PDB entry 2PPB | X-ray diffraction, 3.00 A resolution | chains B and C of the 8 polymer chains in the assembly

Chain B:
Protein: DNA-directed RNA polymerase alpha chain
Organism: Thermus thermophilus
Notes: EC 2.7.7.6
UniProt: Q9Z9H6 (RPOA_THETH); numbering as in UniProt (aligned over 1-315)
Sequence (315 residues; row label = number of the first residue in the row):
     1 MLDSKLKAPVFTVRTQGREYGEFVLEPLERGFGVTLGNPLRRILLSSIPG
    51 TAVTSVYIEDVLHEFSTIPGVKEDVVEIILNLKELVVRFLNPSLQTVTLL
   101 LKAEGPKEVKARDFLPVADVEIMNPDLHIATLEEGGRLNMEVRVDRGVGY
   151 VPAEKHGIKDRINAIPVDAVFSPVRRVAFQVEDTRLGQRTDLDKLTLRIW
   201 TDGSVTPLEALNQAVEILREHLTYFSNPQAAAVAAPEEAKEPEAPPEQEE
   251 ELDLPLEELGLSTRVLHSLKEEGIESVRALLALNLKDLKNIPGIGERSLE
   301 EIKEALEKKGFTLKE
Unresolved in the structure: 230-315

Chain C:
Protein: DNA-directed RNA polymerase beta chain
Organism: Thermus thermophilus
Notes: EC 2.7.7.6
UniProt: Q8RQE9 (RPOB_THET8); numbering as in UniProt (aligned over 1-1119)
Sequence (1119 residues; each row starts with the number of its first residue):
     1 MEIKRFGRIREVIPLPPLTEIQVESYRRALQADVPPEKRENVGIQAAFRE
    51 TFPIEEEDKGKGGLVLDFLEYRLGEPPFPQDECREKDLTYQAPLYARLQL
   101 IHKDTGLIKEDEVFLGHIPLMTEDGSFIINGADRVIVSQIHRSPGVYFTP
   151 DPARPGRYIASIIPLPKRGPWIDLEVEPNGVVSMKVNKRKFPLVLLLRVL
   201 GYDQETLARELGAYGELVQGLMDESVFAMRPEEALIRLFTLLRPGDPPKR
   251 DKAVAYVYGLIADPRRYDLGEAGRYKAEEKLGIRLSGRTLARFEDGEFKD
   301 EVFLPTLRYLFALTAGVPGHEVDDIDHLGNRRIRTVGELMTDQFRVGLAR
   351 LARGVRERMLMGSEDSLTPAKLVNSRPLEAAIREFFSRSQLSQFKDETNP
   401 LSSLRHKRRISALGPGGLTRERAGFDVRDVHRTHYGRICPVETPEGANIG
   451 LITSLAAYARVDELGFIRTPYRRVVGGVVTDEVVYMTATEEDRYTIAQAN
   501 TPLEGNRIAAERVVARRKGEPVIVSPEEVEFMDVSPKQVFSVNTNLIPFL
   551 EHDDANRALMGSNMQTQAVPLIRAQAPVVMTGLEERVVRDSLAALYAEED
   601 GEVAKVDGNRIVVRYEDGRLVEYPLRRFYRSNQGTALDQRPRVVVGQRVR
   651 KGDLLADGPASENGFLALGQNVLVAIMPFDGYNFEDAIVISEELLKRDFY
   701 TSIHIERYEIEARDTKLGPERITRDIPHLSEAALRDLDEEGVVRIGAEVK
   751 PGDILVGRTSFKGESEPTPEERLLRSIFGEKARDVKDTSLRVPPGEGGIV
   801 VRTVRLRRGDPGVELKPGVREVVRVYVAQKRKLQVGDKLANRHGNKGVVA
   851 KILPVEDMPHLPDGTPVDVILNPLGVPSRMNLGQILETHLGLAGYFLGQR
   901 YISPIFDGAKEPEIKELLAQAFEVYFGKRKGEGFGVDKREVEVLRRAEKL
   951 GLVTPGKTPEEQLKELFLQGKVVLYDGRTGEPIEGPIVVGQMFIMKLYHM
  1001 VEDKMHARSTGPYSLITQQPLGGKAQFGGQRFGEMEVWALEAYGAAHTLQ
  1051 EMLTLKSDDIEGRNAAYEAIIKGEDVPEPSVPESFRVLVKELQALALDVQ
  1101 TLDEKDNPVDIFEGLASKR
Ligand contacts:
  - AMP-CPP (APC; diphosphomethylphosphonic acid adenosyl ester): Glu-445, Arg-557, Ser-878, Arg-879
  - streptolydigin (STD): Arg-422, Phe-425, Arg-428, Ala-447, Ile-449

How chain B and chain C interact:
Contacting residue pairs (6):
  Arg-30(B) / Glu-692(C)  salt bridge
  Arg-30(B) / Pro-854(C)
  Arg-30(B) / Glu-856(C)
  Val-34(B) / Arg-978(C)
  Asn-38(B) / Thr-979(C)  hydrogen bond
  Arg-42(B) / Glu-981(C)  salt bridge
Also at the interface, not in a pair above, chain B (5 interface residues in all): Gly-31

Overview:
5 residues of chain B and 6 residues of chain C are in contact, with 1 hydrogen bond and 2 salt bridges. Among
the polar pairs are Arg-30(B)/Glu-692(C), Arg-42(B)/Glu-981(C) and Asn-38(B)/Thr-979(C). Ligands of chain C:
streptolydigin and AMP-CPP.
Here chain B is DNA-directed RNA polymerase alpha chain and chain C is DNA-directed RNA polymerase beta chain,
both from Thermus thermophilus. Entry 2PPB (Crystal structure of the T. thermophilus RNAP polymerase
elongation complex with the ntp substrate analog and ...) was determined by X-ray diffraction (same
publication as 2O5J).
